PDB entry 9GO6 | electron microscopy, 2.90 A resolution | chains 3 and B of the 50 polymer chains in the assembly

== Chain 3 ==
Protein: Flagellar hook protein FlgE
From: Salmonella enterica
UniProtKB: A0A663DET8 (A0A663DET8_SALER); residues 1-403 here = UniProt positions 1-403
Amino-acid sequence (403 residues; row label = number of the first residue in the row):
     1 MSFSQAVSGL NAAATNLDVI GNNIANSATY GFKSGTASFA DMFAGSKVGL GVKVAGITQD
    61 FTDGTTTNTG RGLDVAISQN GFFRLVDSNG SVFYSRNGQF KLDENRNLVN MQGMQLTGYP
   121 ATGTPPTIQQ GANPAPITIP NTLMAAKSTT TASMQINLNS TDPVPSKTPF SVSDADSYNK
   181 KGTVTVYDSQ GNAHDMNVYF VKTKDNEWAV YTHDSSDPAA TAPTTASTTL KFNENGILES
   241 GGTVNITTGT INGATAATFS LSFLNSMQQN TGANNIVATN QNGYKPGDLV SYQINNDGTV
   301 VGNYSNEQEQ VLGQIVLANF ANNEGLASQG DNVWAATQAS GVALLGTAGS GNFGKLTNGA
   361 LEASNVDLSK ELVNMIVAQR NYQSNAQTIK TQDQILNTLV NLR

== Chain B ==
Protein: Flagellar hook-associated protein 1
From: Salmonella enterica
UniProtKB: P0A1J6 (FLGK_SALTI); numbering as in UniProt (aligned over 1-553)
Amino-acid sequence (553 residues; numbered 1 to 553; the number before each row is that of its first residue):
     1 MSSLINHAMS GLNAAQAALN TVSNNINNYN VAGYTRQTTI LAQANSTLGA GGWIGNGVYV
    61 SGVQREYDAF ITNQLRGAQN QSSGLTTRYE QMSKIDNLLA DKSSSLSGSL QSFFTSLQTL
   121 VSNAEDPAAR QALIGKAEGL VNQFKTTDQY LRDQDKQVNI AIGSSVAQIN NYAKQIANLN
   181 DQISRMTGVG AGASPNDLLD QRDQLVSELN KIVGVEVSVQ DGGTYNLTMA NGYTLVQGST
   241 ARQLAAVPSS ADPTRTTVAY VDEAAGNIEI PEKLLNTGSL GGLLTFRSQD LDQTRNTLGQ
   301 LALAFADAFN AQHTKGYDAD GNKGKDFFSI GSPVVYSNSN NADKTVSLTA KVVDSTKVQA
   361 TDYKIVFDGT DWQVTRTADN TTFTATKDAD GKLEIDGLKV TVGTGAQKND SFLLKPVSNA
   421 IVDMNVKVTN EAEIAMASES KLDPDVDTGD SDNRNGQALL DLQNSNVVGG NKTFNDAYAT
   481 LVSDVGNKTS TLKTSSTTQA NVVKQLYKQQ QSVSGVNLDE EYGNLQRYQQ YYLANAQVLQ
   541 TANALFDALL NIR
Not modelled in the structure: 553
Reported in the primary citation:
  - mutagenesis - D519R, D519S: unchanged localization

== Interface between chain 3 and chain B ==
Residue-residue contacts (68):
  Lys33(3) with Ala50(B), hydrogen bond (side chain-backbone); Gly51(B)
  Phe61(3) with Gly49(B), hydrogen bond (backbone-backbone); Ala50(B), hydrogen bond (backbone-backbone)
  Thr62(3) with Leu48(B); Gly49(B); Ala50(B), hydrogen bond (backbone-backbone); Gly51(B), hydrogen bond (backbone-backbone); Gly52(B), hydrogen bond (backbone-backbone); Trp53(B)
  Asp63(3) with Thr47(B); Leu48(B); Gly49(B), hydrogen bond (side chain-backbone); Ala50(B), hydrogen bond (side chain-backbone); Gly51(B), hydrogen bond (backbone-backbone); Gly52(B), hydrogen bond (backbone-backbone); Ile54(B)
  Gly64(3) with Gly51(B); Ile54(B)
  Thr65(3) with Ser2(B); Asn6(B); Ile54(B)
  Thr66(3) with Asn6(B), hydrogen bond (backbone-side chain); Asn56(B)
  Thr67(3) with Asn6(B)
  Asn68(3) with Tyr59(B)
  Gln79(3) with Thr47(B); Leu48(B); Gly49(B)
  Asn80(3) with Leu48(B); Gly49(B)
  Arg96(3) with Ala50(B)
  Ala175(3) with Lys273(B), hydrogen bond (backbone-side chain)
  Tyr178(3) with Gly232(B)
  Lys180(3) with Ala230(B), hydrogen bond (side chain-backbone); Asn231(B); Gly232(B)
  Lys181(3) with Gly232(B); Tyr233(B); Asp262(B), salt bridge
  Thr183(3) with Tyr233(B); Thr234(B)
  Thr185(3) with Gln237(B), hydrogen bond
  Asp195(3) with Arg242(B), salt bridge
  Ser215(3) with Ala264(B)
  Asn275(3) with Ala230(B)
  Val277(3) with Glu216(B); Ser218(B)
  Thr279(3) with Gln220(B); Asn226(B)
  Val290(3) with Arg185(B); Val189(B)
  Ser291(3) with Gly188(B); Val189(B)
  Gln293(3) with Ala191(B)
  Asn303(3) with Gly188(B), hydrogen bond (side chain-backbone)
  Glu307(3) with Asp221(B); Gly222(B)
  Glu362(3) with Ala50(B); Gly51(B)
  Ala363(3) with Gly51(B); Gly52(B)
  Ser364(3) with Met1(B)
  Asn365(3) with Met1(B); Gly51(B); Gly52(B)
  Val366(3) with Met1(B)
  Asp367(3) with Met1(B), hydrogen bond (side chain-backbone)
Interface residues without a listed pair, chain 3 (43 interface residues in all): Asp60, Ser78, Asp176, Asn197, Ile276, Asn280, Ser305, Leu372, Ile376
Interface residues without a listed pair, chain B (38 interface residues in all): Ser3, Thr224, Tyr260, Leu549, Ile552

== Summary ==
43 residues of chain 3 face 38 of chain B across their interface, with 16 hydrogen bonds and 2 salt bridges.
Among the polar pairs are Lys181(3)-Asp262(B), Asp195(3)-Arg242(B) and Lys33(3)-Ala50(B). The paper reports
that D519R and D519S of chain B leave localization unchanged.
Chain 3 is Flagellar hook protein FlgE and chain B is Flagellar hook-associated protein 1, both from
Salmonella enterica; the structure, Salmonella hook-filament junction complex, was determined by electron
microscopy, deposited together with 9GNZ and 9GSX.
